Entry 8OQV (X-ray diffraction, 2.78 A resolution); this record covers chains B and C of the 4 polymer chains in the assembly.

# Chain B
Protein: 3-hydroxyacyl-CoA dehydrogenase
Source organism: Mycobacterium tuberculosis H37Rv
Notes: EC 1.1.1.35
UniProt: O53872 (O53872_MYCTU); residues 1-720 here = UniProt positions 1-720
Amino-acid sequence (736 residues; row label = number of the first residue in the row; numbers below 1 keep their minus sign (Met-15 is residue -15)):
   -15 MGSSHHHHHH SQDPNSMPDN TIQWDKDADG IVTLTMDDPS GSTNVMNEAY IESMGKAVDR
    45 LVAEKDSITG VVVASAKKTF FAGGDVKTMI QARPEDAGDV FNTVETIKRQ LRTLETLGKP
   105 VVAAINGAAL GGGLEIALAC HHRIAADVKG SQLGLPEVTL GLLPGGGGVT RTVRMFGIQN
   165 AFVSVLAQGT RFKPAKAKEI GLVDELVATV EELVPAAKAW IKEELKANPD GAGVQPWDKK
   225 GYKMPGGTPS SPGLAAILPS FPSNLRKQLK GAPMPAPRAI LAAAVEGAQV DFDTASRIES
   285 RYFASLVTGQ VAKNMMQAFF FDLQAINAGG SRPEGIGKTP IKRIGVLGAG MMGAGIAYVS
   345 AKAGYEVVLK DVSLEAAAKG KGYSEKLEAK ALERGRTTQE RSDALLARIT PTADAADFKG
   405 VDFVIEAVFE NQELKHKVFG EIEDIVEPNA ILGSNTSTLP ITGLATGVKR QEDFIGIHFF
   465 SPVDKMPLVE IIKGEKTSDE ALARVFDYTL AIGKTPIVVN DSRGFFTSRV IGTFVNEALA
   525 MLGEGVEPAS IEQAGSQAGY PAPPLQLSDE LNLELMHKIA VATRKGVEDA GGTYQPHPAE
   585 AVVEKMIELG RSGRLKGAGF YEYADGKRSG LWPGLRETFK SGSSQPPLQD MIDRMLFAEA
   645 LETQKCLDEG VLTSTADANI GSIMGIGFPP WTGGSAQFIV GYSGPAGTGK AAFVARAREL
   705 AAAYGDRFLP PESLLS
Not modelled in the structure: -15, -6 to 0, 575-576
Construct notes: initiating methionine (-15); expression tag (-14 to 0)
Residues lining bound ligands:
  - 4-nitrobenzenesulfonic acid (VWI), molecule 1: Ala66, Gly67, Gly68, Leu114, Gly115, Gly116, Pro140, Glu141, Leu144, Arg175
  - 4-nitrobenzenesulfonic acid (VWI), molecule 2: Thr72, Met73, Gln75, Ala76, Asp80, Asp83, Val84, Thr87, Val88, Phe287
  - 4-nitrobenzenesulfonic acid (VWI), molecule 3: Thr442, Arg507, Gly508, Ser512, Arg513, Gly516, Asn520, Met560, Ile563, Thr567, Tyr578

# Chain C
Protein: Putative acyltransferase Rv0859
Source organism: Mycobacterium tuberculosis H37Rv
Notes: EC 2.3.1.-
UniProt: O53871 (Y0859_MYCTU); residue numbers follow UniProt; this construct covers 1-403
Amino-acid sequence (403 residues; numbered 1 to 403; the number before each row is that of its first residue):
     1 MSEEAFIYEA IRTPRGKQKN GSLHEVKPLS LVVGLIDELR KRHPDLDENL ISDVILGCVS
    61 PVGDQGGDIA RAAVLASGMP VTSGGVQLNR FCASGLEAVN TAAQKVRSGW DDLVLAGGVE
   121 SMSRVPMGSD GGAMGLDPAT NYDVMFVPQS IGADLIATIE GFSREDVDAY ALRSQQKAAE
   181 AWSGGYFAKS VVPVRDQNGL LILDHDEHMR PDTTKEGLAK LKPAFEGLAA LGGFDDVALQ
   241 KYHWVEKINH VHTGGNSSGI VDGAALVMIG SAAAGKLQGL TPRARIVATA TSGADPVIML
   301 TGPTPATRKV LDRAGLTVDD IDLFELNEAF ASVVLKFQKD LNIPDEKLNV NGGAIAMGHP
   361 LGATGAMILG TMVDELERRN ARRALITLCI GGGMGVATII ERV
Not modelled in the structure: 1, 225-231

# How chain B and chain C interact
Pairs across the interface (46):
  Pro233(B) with Leu136(C)
  Leu242(B) with Gly135(C); Leu136(C), hydrophobic
  Pro243(B) with Gly135(C); Asn141(C), hydrogen bond (backbone-side chain)
  Ser244(B) with Gly232(C); Phe234(C)
  Pro246(B) with Pro138(C), hydrophobic; Asn141(C); Tyr142(C)
  Ser247(B) with Gly232(C), hydrogen bond (side chain-backbone); Phe234(C); Val237(C)
  Asn248(B) with Gly232(C), hydrogen bond (backbone-backbone); Gly233(C)
  Leu249(B) with Tyr142(C), hydrophobic
  Arg250(B) with Tyr142(C), hydrogen bond (side chain-backbone); Met145(C); Gln240(C), hydrogen bond (backbone-side chain)
  Lys251(B) with Gly233(C); Asp236(C)
  Leu253(B) with Tyr142(C)
  Lys254(B) with Gln240(C)
  Gly255(B) with Gln240(C)
  Arg262(B) with Ala139(C), hydrogen bond (side chain-backbone); Tyr142(C); Asp143(C), salt bridge
  Leu265(B) with Pro138(C), hydrophobic
  Val269(B) with Leu136(C); Pro138(C), hydrophobic
  Glu270(B) with Asp137(C)
  Gln273(B) with Leu136(C)
  Tyr286(B) with Ala139(C)
  Ala533(B) with His243(C); Trp244(C); Val245(C); Glu246(C)
  Ser534(B) with His243(C), hydrogen bond; Trp244(C), hydrogen bond (side chain-backbone)
  Gln537(B) with Leu239(C), hydrogen bond (side chain-backbone); Gln240(C); His243(C)
  Gln541(B) with Gln240(C), hydrogen bond (side chain-backbone)
  Gly614(B) with Glu246(C)
  Leu615(B) with Glu246(C), hydrogen bond (backbone-side chain)
  Leu632(B) with His243(C)
Other interface residues (no listed pair), chain B (30 interface residues in all): Ala256, Ala266, Glu531, Met635
Other interface residues (no listed pair), chain C (22 interface residues in all): Met134, Phe146

# In short
Chain B and chain C form an interface of 30 and 22 residues respectively; the contacts include 11 hydrogen
bonds and 1 salt bridge. Polar pairs include Arg262(B)-Asp143(C), Pro243(B)-Asn141(C) and Ser247(B)-Gly232(C).
Ligands of chain B: 3 copies of 4-nitrobenzenesulfonic acid.
Chain B is 3-hydroxyacyl-CoA dehydrogenase and chain C is Putative acyltransferase Rv0859, both from
Mycobacterium tuberculosis H37Rv; the structure, Structure of Mycobacterium tuberculosis beta-oxidation
trifunctional enzyme in complex with Fragment-M-109, was determined by X-ray diffraction (same publication as
8OPU, 8OPV, 8OPW, 8OPX, 8OPY, 8OQL and 10 further entries).
